Entry 8P2X (electron microscopy, 3.59 A resolution); this record covers chains A and B of the 4 polymer chains in the assembly.

Chain A (and B):
Name: Processed angiotensin-converting enzyme 2
Organism: Homo sapiens
Notes: chain B of this document is another copy of the same molecule, construct and numbering; everything in this record applies to it too
UniProt: Q9BYF1 (ACE2_HUMAN); the construct has insertions or renumbered stretches relative to UniProt, so the offset changes along the chain: -6 to 10 = UniProt 1-17; 18-805 = UniProt 18-805
Chain sequence (812 residues; each row starts with the number of its first residue; numbers below 1 keep their minus sign (Met-6 is residue -6)):
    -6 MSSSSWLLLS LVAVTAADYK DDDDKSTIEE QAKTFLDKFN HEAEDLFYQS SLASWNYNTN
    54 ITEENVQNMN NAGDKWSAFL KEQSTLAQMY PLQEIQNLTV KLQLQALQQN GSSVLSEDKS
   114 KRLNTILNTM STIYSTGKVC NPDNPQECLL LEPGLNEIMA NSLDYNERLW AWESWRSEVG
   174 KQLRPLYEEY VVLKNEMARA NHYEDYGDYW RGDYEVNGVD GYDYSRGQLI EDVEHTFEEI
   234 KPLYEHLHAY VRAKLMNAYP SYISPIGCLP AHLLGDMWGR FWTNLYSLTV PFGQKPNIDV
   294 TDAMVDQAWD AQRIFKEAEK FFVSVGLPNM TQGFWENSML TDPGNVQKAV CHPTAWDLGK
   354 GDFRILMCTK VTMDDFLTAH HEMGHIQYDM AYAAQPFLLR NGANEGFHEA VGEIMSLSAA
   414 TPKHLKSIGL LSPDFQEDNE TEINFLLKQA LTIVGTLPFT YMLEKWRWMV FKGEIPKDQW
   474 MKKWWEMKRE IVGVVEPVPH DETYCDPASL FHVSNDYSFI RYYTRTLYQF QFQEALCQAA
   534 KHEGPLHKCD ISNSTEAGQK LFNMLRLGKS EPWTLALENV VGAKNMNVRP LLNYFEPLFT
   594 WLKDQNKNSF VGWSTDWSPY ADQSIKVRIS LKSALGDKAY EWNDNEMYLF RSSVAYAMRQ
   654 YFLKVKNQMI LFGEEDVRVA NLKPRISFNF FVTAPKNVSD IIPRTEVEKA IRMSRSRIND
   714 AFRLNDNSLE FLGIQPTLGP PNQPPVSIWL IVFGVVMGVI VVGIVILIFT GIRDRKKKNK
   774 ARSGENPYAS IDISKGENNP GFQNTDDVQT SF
Unresolved in the structure: -6 to 19, 770-805
Disulfide bonds: Cys133-Cys141, Cys344-Cys361, Cys530-Cys542
Covalently attached groups: N-acetylglucosamine (NAG) linked to Asn90, Asn103, Asn322; glycan linked to Asn690; 2-acetamido-2-deoxy-alpha-D-glucopyranose (NDG) linked to Thr730
Construct notes: insertion (11-17); conflict Lys18 (Gln in Q9BYF1)
Metal / ion sites: Zn2+: His374, His378
Curated features (UniProtKB/Swiss-Prot):
  - region: Asp30 to Tyr41 (Interaction with SARS-CoV spike glycoprotein), Met82 to Pro84 (Interaction with SARS-CoV spike glycoprotein), Lys353 to Arg357 (Interaction with SARS-CoV spike glycoprotein), Arg652 to Lys659 (Essential for cleavage by ADAM17), Arg697 to Arg716 (Essential for cleavage by TMPRSS11D and TMPRSS2)
  - motif: Glu778 to Ile786 (LIR), Tyr781 to Asp785 (SH2-binding), Tyr781 to Ile784 (Endocytic sorting signal), Asn792 to Phe795 (PTB), Thr803 to Phe805 (PDZ-binding)
  - active site: Glu375 (Proton acceptor), His505 (Proton donor)
  - binding site (chloride): Arg169, Trp477, Lys481
  - binding site (substrate): Arg273, His345, Pro346, Tyr515
  - binding site (Zn(2+)): His374, His378, Glu402
  - modified residue: Tyr781 (Phosphotyrosine), Ser783 (Phosphoserine)
  - glycosylation (N-linked (GlcNAc...) asparagine): Asn53, Asn90, Asn103, Asn322, Asn432, Asn546, Asn690
  - cross-link: Lys788 (Glycyl lysine isopeptide (Lys-Gly) (interchain with G-Cter in ubiquitin))

Chain A / chain B interface:
Pairs across the interface (42; chain A residue first):
  Asn636(A) - Gln653(B)
  Asn636(A) - Leu656(B)
  Asn638(A) - Tyr649(B)
  Asn638(A) - Arg652(B)
  Asn638(A) - Gln653(B)  hydrogen bond
  Asn638(A) - Leu656(B)
  Glu639(A) - Tyr649(B)  hydrogen bond
  Glu639(A) - Gln653(B)  hydrogen bond
  Glu639(A) - Arg710(B)  salt bridge
  Tyr641(A) - Ser645(B)
  Tyr641(A) - Ala648(B)
  Tyr641(A) - Arg652(B)
  Tyr641(A) - Gly666(B)
  Tyr641(A) - Glu667(B)  hydrogen bond (side chain-backbone)
  Leu642(A) - Tyr649(B)  hydrophobic
  Leu642(A) - Arg710(B)
  Ser645(A) - Tyr641(B)
  Ser645(A) - Ser645(B)  hydrogen bond
  Ala648(A) - Tyr641(B)
  Tyr649(A) - Asn638(B)
  Tyr649(A) - Glu639(B)  hydrogen bond
  Tyr649(A) - Leu642(B)  hydrophobic
  Arg652(A) - Asn638(B)
  Arg652(A) - Tyr641(B)
  Gln653(A) - Asn636(B)  hydrogen bond
  Gln653(A) - Asn638(B)  hydrogen bond
  Gln653(A) - Glu639(B)  hydrogen bond
  Leu656(A) - Asn636(B)
  Leu656(A) - Asn638(B)
  Gly666(A) - Tyr641(B)
  Glu667(A) - Tyr641(B)  hydrogen bond (backbone-side chain)
  Arg710(A) - Glu639(B)  salt bridge
  Arg710(A) - Leu642(B)
  Arg710(A) - Ala714(B)  hydrogen bond (side chain-backbone)
  Arg710(A) - Phe715(B)
  Arg710(A) - Arg716(B)
  Asp713(A) - Asp713(B)
  Asp713(A) - Arg716(B)  salt bridge
  Ala714(A) - Arg710(B)  hydrogen bond (backbone-side chain)
  Phe715(A) - Arg710(B)
  Arg716(A) - Arg710(B)
  Arg716(A) - Asp713(B)  salt bridge
Other interface residues (no listed pair), chain A (24 interface residues in all): Tyr633, Glu634, Ser646, Lys657, Phe665, Ser709
Other interface residues (no listed pair), chain B (24 interface residues in all): Tyr633, Glu634, Ser646, Lys657, Phe665, Ser709

Summary:
The chain A/chain B interface involves 24 residues from each chain, with 12 hydrogen bonds and 4 salt bridges.
Among the polar pairs are Glu639(A)-Arg710(B), Asp713(A)-Arg716(B) and Asn638(A)-Gln653(B). Covalently linked
2-acetamido-2-deoxy-alpha-D-glucopyranose: at Thr730(A). N-acetylglucosamine is covalently linked to Asn90(A),
Asn103(A) and Asn322(A).
Both chains are Processed angiotensin-converting enzyme 2 (Homo sapiens). Entry 8P2X (Structure of human
SIT1:ACE2 complex (open PD conformation)) was determined by electron microscopy (same publication as 8P2W,
8P2Y, 8P2Z, 8P30 and 8P31).
